Entry 8X37 (X-ray diffraction, 1.98 A resolution); this record covers chains A and B.

# Chain A (and B)
Protein: Neryl-diphosphate synthase 1
Organism: Solanum lycopersicum
Notes: EC 2.5.1.28; chain B of this document is another copy of the same molecule, construct and numbering; everything in this record applies to it too
Reference sequence: C1K5M2 (CPT1_SOLLC); residues 45-303 here = UniProt positions 45-303
Chain sequence (262 residues; row label = number of the first residue in the row):
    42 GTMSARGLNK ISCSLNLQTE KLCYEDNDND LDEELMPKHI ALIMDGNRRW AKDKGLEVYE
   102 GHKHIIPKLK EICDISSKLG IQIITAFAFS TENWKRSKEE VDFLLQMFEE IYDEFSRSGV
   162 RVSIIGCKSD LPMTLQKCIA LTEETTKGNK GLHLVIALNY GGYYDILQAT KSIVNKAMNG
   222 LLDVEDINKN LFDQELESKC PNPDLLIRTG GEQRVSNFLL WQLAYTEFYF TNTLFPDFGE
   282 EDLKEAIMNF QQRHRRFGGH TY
Disordered / not traced: 42-52, 59-61, 65-75, 300-303 (chain B: 42-51, 60-61, 67-75, 302-303)
Differences from the reference sequence: expression tag (42-44)
Cystine bridges: Cys64-Cys241
Ion coordination: Mg2+: Asp86 (together with dimethylallyl S-thiolodiphosphate)
Small-molecule neighbours:
  - dimethylallyl S-thiolodiphosphate (DST), molecule 1: Ile84, Met85, Asp86, Phe128, Ala129, Phe130, Ser131, Asn134, Arg137, Arg249, Glu253, Arg255, Ser257
  - dimethylallyl S-thiolodiphosphate (DST), molecule 2: Met85, Asp86, Gly87, Asn88, Arg89, Arg90, His103, Ile106, Phe128, Ala129, Arg137, Glu141

# Chain A / chain B interface
Cross-chain cystine bridges: Cys54(A)-Cys168(B), Cys168(A)-Cys54(B)
Pairs across the interface (103):
  Cys54(A) with Cys168(B), disulfide; Ser170(B)
  Ser55(A) with Cys168(B); Asp171(B)
  Leu56(A) with Thr132(B); Cys168(B), hydrophobic; Asp171(B), hydrogen bond (backbone-side chain); Asn200(B); Tyr205(B), hydrophobic
  Asn57(A) with Trp135(B); Asp171(B), hydrogen bond (backbone-side chain)
  Arg89(A) with His301(B)
  Arg90(A) with Arg297(B)
  Thr132(A) with Leu56(B)
  Glu133(A) with Tyr266(B), hydrogen bond; Phe298(B); Gly299(B)
  Asn134(A) with Gly299(B), hydrogen bond (side chain-backbone)
  Trp135(A) with Leu56(B); Asn57(B)
  Lys136(A) with Phe298(B), hydrogen bond (side chain-backbone)
  Arg137(A) with Gly299(B), hydrogen bond (side chain-backbone); His301(B)
  Glu141(A) with His301(B), salt bridge
  Cys168(A) with Cys54(B), disulfide; Ser55(B); Leu56(B), hydrophobic
  Ser170(A) with Cys54(B), hydrogen bond (side chain-backbone)
  Asp171(A) with Ser55(B), hydrogen bond; Leu56(B), hydrogen bond (side chain-backbone); Asn57(B)
  Asn200(A) with Leu56(B)
  Tyr204(A) with Leu63(B); Lys230(B); Trp262(B), hydrophobic; Ala265(B)
  Tyr205(A) with Leu56(B), hydrophobic
  Ile207(A) with Ile207(B), hydrophobic; Trp262(B), hydrophobic
  Leu208(A) with Asn229(B); Lys230(B)
  Thr211(A) with Thr211(B); Phe233(B)
  Lys212(A) with Ile228(B)
  Val215(A) with Val215(B), hydrophobic; Ala218(B), hydrophobic; Val225(B), hydrophobic; Ile228(B), hydrophobic
  Asn216(A) with Val225(B)
  Ala218(A) with Val215(B), hydrophobic; Met219(B)
  Met219(A) with Ala218(B)
  Val225(A) with Lys212(B); Val215(B), hydrophobic; Asn216(B)
  Ile228(A) with Lys212(B); Val215(B), hydrophobic
  Asn229(A) with Leu208(B)
  Lys230(A) with Tyr204(B); Leu208(B)
  Phe233(A) with Thr211(B)
  Glu253(A) with His295(B); Arg297(B), salt bridge
  Gln254(A) with Glu268(B); Phe269(B), hydrogen bond (backbone-backbone); Arg294(B)
  Arg255(A) with Thr267(B); Glu268(B), salt bridge; His295(B), hydrogen bond (side chain-backbone); Arg296(B); Arg297(B)
  Val256(A) with Leu264(B); Ala265(B); Phe269(B), hydrophobic
  Ser257(A) with Ala265(B), hydrogen bond (backbone-backbone); Tyr266(B), hydrogen bond (backbone-side chain)
  Asn258(A) with Ala265(B), hydrogen bond (backbone-backbone); Tyr266(B)
  Leu261(A) with Leu261(B); Trp262(B); Ala265(B), hydrophobic
  Trp262(A) with Tyr204(B), hydrogen bond (backbone-side chain); Ile207(B), hydrophobic
  Leu264(A) with Val256(B)
  Ala265(A) with Tyr204(B); Val256(B); Ser257(B), hydrogen bond (backbone-backbone); Asn258(B), hydrogen bond (backbone-backbone); Leu261(B), hydrophobic
  Tyr266(A) with Glu133(B), hydrogen bond; Tyr204(B), hydrophobic; Asn258(B)
  Thr267(A) with Arg255(B)
  Glu268(A) with Gln254(B); Arg255(B), salt bridge
  Phe269(A) with Gln254(B), hydrogen bond (backbone-backbone); Val256(B), hydrophobic; Phe269(B), hydrophobic
  Phe271(A) with Phe269(B), hydrophobic; Phe271(B), hydrophobic
  Arg294(A) with Gln254(B)
  Arg297(A) with Glu253(B), salt bridge
  Phe298(A) with Arg255(B)
Interface residues without a listed pair, chain A (57 interface residues in all): Ser53, Asp86, Ser131, Lys169, Ile214, Leu223, Asn243
Interface residues without a listed pair, chain B (53 interface residues in all): Tyr65, Lys136, Ile214, Gly300

# Summary
57 residues of chain A face 53 of chain B across their interface, with 2 disulfide bonds, 19 hydrogen bonds
and 5 salt bridges. Polar contacts include Glu141(A)-His301(B), Glu253(A)-Arg297(B) and Arg255(A)-Glu268(B).
Bound to chain A: dimethylallyl S-thiolodiphosphate.
Both chains are Neryl-diphosphate synthase 1 (Solanum lycopersicum). Entry 8X37 (Neryl diphosphate synthase
from Solanum lycopersicum complexed with DMSAPP) was determined by X-ray diffraction (same publication as 8X35
and 8X36).
